PDB entry 8ZWB | electron microscopy, 1.83 A resolution | chains B and F of the 7 polymer chains in the assembly

[Chain B]
Protein: Photosystem I P700 chlorophyll a apoprotein A2
Notes: EC 1.97.1.12
Reference sequence: P29255 (PSAB_SYNY3); residues 1-731 here = UniProt positions 1-731
Amino-acid sequence (731 residues; numbered 1 to 731; the number before each row is that of its first residue):
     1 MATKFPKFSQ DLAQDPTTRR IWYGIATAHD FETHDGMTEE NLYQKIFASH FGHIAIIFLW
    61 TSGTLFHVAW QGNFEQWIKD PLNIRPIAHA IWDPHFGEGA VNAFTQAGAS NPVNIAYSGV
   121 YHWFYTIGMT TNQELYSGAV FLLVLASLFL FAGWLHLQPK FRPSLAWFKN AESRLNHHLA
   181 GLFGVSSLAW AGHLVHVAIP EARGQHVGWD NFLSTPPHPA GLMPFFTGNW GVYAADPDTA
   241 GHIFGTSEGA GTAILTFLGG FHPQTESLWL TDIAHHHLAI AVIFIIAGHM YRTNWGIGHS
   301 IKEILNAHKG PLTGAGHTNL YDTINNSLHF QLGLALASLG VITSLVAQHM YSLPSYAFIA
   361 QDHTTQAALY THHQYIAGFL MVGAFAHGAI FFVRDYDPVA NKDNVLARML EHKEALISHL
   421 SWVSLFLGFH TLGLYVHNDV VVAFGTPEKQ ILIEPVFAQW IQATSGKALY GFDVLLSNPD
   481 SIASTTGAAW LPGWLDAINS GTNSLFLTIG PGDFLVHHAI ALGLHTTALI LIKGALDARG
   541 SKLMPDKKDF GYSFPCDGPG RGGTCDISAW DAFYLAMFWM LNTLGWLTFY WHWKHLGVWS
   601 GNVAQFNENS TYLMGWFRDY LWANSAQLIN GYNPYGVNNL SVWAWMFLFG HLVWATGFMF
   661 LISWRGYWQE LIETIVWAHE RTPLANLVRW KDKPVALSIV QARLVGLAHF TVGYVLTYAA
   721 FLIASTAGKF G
Unresolved in the structure: 1-2
Ion coordination: chlorophyll a Mg (32 sites), coordinated by His29, His50, His53, His67, His89, Asp93, His95, His156, His177, His178, His193, His196, His275, His276, His277, His289 and 16 more
Small-molecule neighbours:
  - Zeaxanthin (5X6): Phe426, Leu427, His430, Thr431, Leu434, Ile451, Ile453, Phe514, His518
  - beta-carotene (BCR), molecule 1: Ile57, Phe58, Trp60, Phe149, Gly181, Leu182, Val185, Ser186
  - beta-carotene (BCR), molecule 2: Leu188, Leu222, Phe225, Phe226, Leu278, Val282, Ile285, Ile286, His289, Ile297
  - beta-carotene (BCR), molecule 3: Phe330, Gly333, Leu334, Ala337, Val341, Met381, Ala384, Phe385, Gly388, Phe391, Phe392, Leu406, Ala535
  - beta-carotene (BCR), molecule 4: Phe385, Leu406, Met409, Leu416, Ile532, Leu536
  - beta-carotene (BCR), molecule 5: Val642, Trp645, Met646, Phe649, Trp668, Leu671, Ile672, Ile675
  - chlorophyll a isomer (CL0): Phe617, Leu621, Trp622, Trp654
  - chlorophyll a (CLA), molecule 1: Phe5, Phe8, Gly24, Ile25, Ala28, His29, Phe31, His34, Lys45, Ser49, His53, Ile56
  - chlorophyll a (CLA), molecule 2: Thr18, Ile21, Trp22, Ile672, Ile675, Val676, His679, Val688, Arg689, Trp690, Lys691, Pro694, Val695
  - chlorophyll a (CLA), molecule 3: Trp22, Phe649, Leu652, Val653, Thr656, Met659, Phe660, Leu697, Val705, Ala708, His709, Val712
  - chlorophyll a (CLA), molecule 4: Ile25, Ala26, Thr27, Ala28, His29, Asp30, Glu32, His329, Leu332, Leu336, Phe379, Leu380, Val382, Gly383, Ala386, His387, Ile390, Arg394, Tyr552, Trp570, Phe573, Met577
  - chlorophyll a (CLA), molecule 5: His29, Phe31, Glu32, Tyr43, Ile46, Ser49, His50, His53, Ile54, Ile57, Phe168, Arg174, His178, Leu182, Phe183, Leu328, His329, Gln331, Leu332, Ala335, Leu336, Leu339
  - chlorophyll a (CLA), molecule 6: His29, His53, Ile56, Ile57, Trp60, Leu339, Ile376, Phe379, Leu380
  - chlorophyll a (CLA), molecule 7: Phe47, Phe51, Leu148, Phe151, Ala152, Leu155, His156, Lys160, Phe161, Pro163, Trp167
  - chlorophyll a (CLA), molecule 8: Phe47, His50, Phe51, Ile54, Trp123, Phe149, Trp167, Phe168, Asn170, Ser173, Arg174, His177, His178, Gly181, Leu182, Phe183, Leu339, Tyr356
  - chlorophyll a (CLA), molecule 9: Ile56, Leu59, Trp60, Ser62, Gly63, Phe66, His67, Trp70, Gln71, His89, Ala90, Trp92, Leu143
  - chlorophyll a (CLA), molecule 10: Ile56, Trp60, Thr64, Tyr117, Ser118, Val120, Ala368, Leu369, Thr371, His372, Tyr375, Ile376, Phe379, Met646, Val715, Leu716, Tyr718, Ala719, Leu722, Ile723
  - chlorophyll a (CLA), molecule 11: Ile57, Phe58, Trp60, Thr61, Ser118, Gly119, Val120, Trp123, Val185, Ser186, Ala189, Leu339, Ile342, Thr343, Val346, Met350, Tyr356, Ile359, Leu369, His372, His373, Ile376, Leu380
  - chlorophyll a (CLA), molecule 12: Trp60, Thr64, His67, Val68, Ala88, His89, Asn114, Ile115, Ala116, Tyr117, Ser118, Val120, Val642, Trp643, Met646, Phe649, Val712, Leu716
  - chlorophyll a (CLA), molecule 13: His89, Ala90, Ile91, Trp92, Asp93, Pro94, His95, Phe96, Phe104, Asn114, Ser641, Val642, Trp645
  - chlorophyll a (CLA), molecule 14: Trp92, Pro94, His95
  - chlorophyll a (CLA), molecule 15: Trp123, Thr126, Ile127, Leu182, Phe183, Ser186, Ser187, Trp190, Leu194, Leu270, Ile273, His276, His277, Ile280, Phe284, Ile342, Leu345, Val346, His349, Met350, Ser355, Tyr356
  - chlorophyll a (CLA), molecule 16: Ile127, Gly128, Met129, Glu134, Ser137, Gly138, Phe141, Ser186, Ala189, Trp190, Gly192, His193, His196, Val197, Val207, Gly208, Trp209, Phe212
  - chlorophyll a (CLA), molecule 17: Trp167, Asn170, Ser173, His177, Thr293, Asn294, Trp295
  - chlorophyll a (CLA), molecule 18: Ala171, Arg174, Leu175, His178, Leu179, Phe183, Ile280, Ile283, Phe284, Ile301, Leu305, Tyr321, Ile324, Asn325, Leu334, Ala335, Ser338, Leu339, Ile342
  - chlorophyll a (CLA), molecule 19: Leu175, Leu179, Phe183, Ile283, Phe284, Ala287, Met290, Tyr291, Ile301, Ile304, Leu305
  - chlorophyll a (CLA), molecule 20: Asn176, His177, Ala180, Gly181, Val185, Leu188, Ile285, His289, Tyr291, Thr293, Trp295, Ile297
  - chlorophyll a (CLA), molecule 21: Leu188, Ala189, Ala191, Gly192, Val195, His196, Phe212, Leu213, Thr215, Pro216, Pro217, His218, Gly221, Leu222, Tyr233, Ile254, Leu255, Leu278
  - chlorophyll a (CLA), molecule 22: Phe225, Trp230, Gly231, Tyr233, Ala234, Leu255, Thr256, Phe257, His275, Leu278, Ala279, Val282, Ala489, Trp490
  - chlorophyll a (CLA), molecule 23: Thr256, Phe257, Gly259, Gly260, Leu268, Asp272, Ile273, His275, His276, Ala279, Ile280, Ile283, His349, Leu353, Ser355, Trp490, Trp494
  - chlorophyll a (CLA), molecule 24: Ile286, His289, Met290, Arg292, Ile297, Gly298, His299
  - chlorophyll a (CLA), molecule 25: Met290, His299, Glu303, Ile304, Ala307, His308
  - chlorophyll a (CLA), molecule 26: Ile304, Leu305, His308, Thr313, His317, Leu320, Ile324, Phe330, Val405, Leu406, Met409
  - chlorophyll a (CLA), molecule 27: His308, Lys309, Gly310, Pro311, Leu312
  - chlorophyll a (CLA), molecule 28: Leu312, Thr313, Val405, Arg408, Met409, Glu411, His412, Ala415, Leu416, His419
  - chlorophyll a (CLA), molecule 29: Leu334, Ala337, Ser338, Val341, Ile342, Leu345, Gln348, His349, Tyr351, Ser352, Leu353, Trp494, Leu505, Phe506
  - chlorophyll a (CLA), molecule 30: Val341, Ser344, Leu345, Gln348, Gln374, Gly378, Met381, Phe385, Leu524, Thr527, Ala528, Leu531, Met580, Thr583, Leu584, Leu587
  - chlorophyll a (CLA), molecule 31: Gln348, Tyr351, Tyr370, Phe457, Ala458, Trp460, Ile461, Gln462, Phe506, Leu507, Ile509, His517, Ile520, Leu524, Leu587, Tyr590, Trp591, Lys594, His595
  - chlorophyll a (CLA), molecule 32: Ala415, His419, Trp422
  - chlorophyll a (CLA), molecule 33: Leu416, Leu420, Val423, Ala521, Leu524, His525, Ile532
  - chlorophyll a (CLA), molecule 34: Ser418, His419, Ser421, Trp422, Leu425, Phe429
  - chlorophyll a (CLA), molecule 35: Ser421, Ser424, Leu425, Gly428, Phe429, Leu432, Leu522, Thr526, Leu529, Ile530, Leu575, Phe578, Trp579
  - chlorophyll a (CLA), molecule 36: Trp422, Leu425, Phe426, Phe429, His430
  - chlorophyll a (CLA), molecule 37: Val423, Phe426, Leu427, Glu454, Pro455, Val456, Phe457, Ala458, Phe514, His517, His518, Ala521, His525
  - chlorophyll a (CLA), molecule 38: His430, Gly433, Leu434, Val436, His437, Val440, Val441, Lys449, Ile451
  - chlorophyll a (CLA), molecule 39: Thr431, Leu432, Tyr435, Val516, Ala519, Leu522, Asn582, Trp586, Phe589, Leu613, Trp616, Phe617, Leu621, Ser625, Ile629, Phe647, His651, Trp654, Phe710, Tyr714, Thr717, Tyr718, Phe721
  - chlorophyll a (CLA), molecule 40: Leu432, Val436, Asp439, Val440, Leu522, Phe578, Trp579, Asn582, Trp586, Leu613, Phe617, Leu621, Trp654, Phe710
  - chlorophyll a (CLA), molecule 41: Val456, Phe457, Trp460, Phe472
  - chlorophyll a (CLA), molecule 42: Trp460, Ile461, Thr464, Ser465, Leu475, Leu476, Trp490, Trp494, Phe506
  - chlorophyll a (CLA), molecule 43: Leu475, Ile482, Ala483, Thr486, Ala488, Trp490
  - chlorophyll a (CLA), molecule 44: Trp645, Leu648, Phe649, His651, Leu652, Trp654, Ala655, Phe658
  - chlorophyll a (CLA), molecule 45: Leu652, Ala655, Thr656, Phe658, Met659, Ile662, Tyr667, Trp668, Leu671
  - chlorophyll a (CLA), molecule 46: Ile675, Ala678, His679, Thr682, Ala685, Val688
  - chlorophyll a (CLA), molecule 47: Trp677, Ala678, Arg681, Thr682, Pro683
  - beta,beta-caroten-4-one (ECH), molecule 1: Gly52, Ile56, Leu59, Leu150
  - beta,beta-caroten-4-one (ECH), molecule 2: Thr61, Leu65, Trp123, Phe124, Ile127, Met129, Gly138, Phe141, Leu142, Leu145, Trp209, Leu213
  - beta,beta-caroten-4-one (ECH), molecule 3: Leu432, Gly433, Val436
  - phylloquinone (PQN): Trp22, Met659, Phe660, Ser663, Trp664, Arg665, Trp668, Ile672, Val695, Ala696, Leu697, Ala702
  - 4Fe-4S cluster (SF4): Cys556, Asp557, Gly562, Cys565, Trp664, Ile699

[Chain F]
Protein: Photosystem I reaction center subunit III
Reference sequence: P29256 (PSAF_SYNY3); residues -21 to 143 here correspond to UniProt positions 1-165 (UniProt number = residue number + 22)
Amino-acid sequence (165 residues; numbered -21 to 143; the number before each row is that of its first residue; numbers below 1 keep their minus sign (Met-21 is residue -21)):
   -21 MKHLLALLLA FTLWFNFAPS ASADDFANLT PCSENPAYLA KSKNFLNTTN DPNSGKIRAE
    39 RYASALCGPE GYPHLIVDGR FTHAGDFLIP SILFLYIAGW IGWVGRSYLI EIRESKNPEM
    99 QEVVINVPLA IKKMLGGFLW PLAAVGEYTS GKLVMKDSEI PTSPR
Unresolved in the structure: -21 to 1, 139-143
Cystine bridges: Cys10-Cys45
Ion coordination: chlorophyll a Mg near Asp56 (its only coordinating residue here)
Small-molecule neighbours:
  - Zeaxanthin (5X6): Arg39, Leu53, Asp64, Phe65, Pro68
  - beta-carotene (BCR): Pro68, Leu71, Phe72, Ile75, Ile79
  - chlorophyll a (CLA), molecule 1: Tyr40, Leu71, Tyr74, Ile75
  - chlorophyll a (CLA), molecule 2: Val55, Phe65, Leu73
  - chlorophyll a (CLA), molecule 3: Asp56, Gly57, Arg58, Phe59
  - chlorophyll a (CLA), molecule 4: Phe65, Pro68, Ser69, Phe72, Leu73, Ala76, Gly77, Ile79, Gly80, Trp118
  - chlorophyll a (CLA), molecule 5: Ile67, Ile70, Leu71
  - chlorophyll a (CLA), molecule 6: Ile75, Trp78, Ile79, Val82, Met112, Leu113
  - chlorophyll a (CLA), molecule 7: Ile79, Gly80, Val82, Gly83, Arg84, Tyr86, Ile103, Ala108, Lys111, Met112
  - chlorophyll a (CLA), molecule 8: Gly83, Tyr86, Leu87, Gln99, Glu100, Val101, Ile103, Ala108, Ile109, Met112, Leu113
  - chlorophyll a (CLA), molecule 9: Tyr126, Val132, Asp135
  - beta,beta-caroten-4-one (ECH): Val55, Asp56, Gly57, Phe65, Gly77, Gly80, Trp81, Arg84, Trp118, Ala122, Leu131

[Chain B / chain F interface]
Contacting residue pairs (39):
  Phe444(B) with Leu24(F)
  Gly445(B) with Leu24(F)
  Thr446(B) with Arg36(F)
  Pro447(B) with Tyr50(F)
  Glu448(B) with Phe23(F); Arg36(F), salt bridge; Tyr40(F); Pro51(F)
  Lys449(B) with Thr26(F); Arg36(F); Tyr40(F)
  Gln450(B) with Tyr50(F)
  Leu452(B) with Tyr50(F), hydrophobic; Pro51(F); His52(F); Leu53(F), hydrogen bond (backbone-backbone)
  Ile453(B) with Leu53(F), hydrophobic; Val55(F), hydrophobic
  Glu454(B) with Asn6(F), hydrogen bond; His52(F), salt bridge; Leu53(F), hydrogen bond (backbone-backbone); Ile54(F)
  Val456(B) with Phe4(F), hydrophobic; Asp56(F)
  Phe457(B) with Asp56(F)
  Gln459(B) with Asn6(F)
  Leu469(B) with Ala5(F); Asn6(F)
  Tyr470(B) with Asp2(F); Asp3(F); Phe4(F), hydrogen bond (backbone-backbone); Ala5(F), hydrogen bond (backbone-backbone); Asn6(F)
  Gly471(B) with Asp2(F), hydrogen bond (backbone-backbone); Asp3(F), hydrogen bond (backbone-backbone)
  Phe472(B) with Asp3(F); Phe4(F), hydrophobic
  Pro511(B) with His52(F)
  Glu608(B) with Glu48(F)
Also at the interface, not in a pair above, chain B (20 interface residues in all): Ile451
Also at the interface, not in a pair above, chain F (19 interface residues in all): Leu7

[In short]
20 residues of chain B and 19 residues of chain F are in contact; the contacts include 7 hydrogen bonds and 2
salt bridges. Polar pairs include Glu448(B)-Arg36(F), Glu454(B)-His52(F) and Glu454(B)-Asn6(F).
Here chain B is Photosystem I P700 chlorophyll a apoprotein A2 and chain F is Photosystem I reaction center
subunit III. Entry 8ZWB (1.8 A resolution structure of the Photosystem I assembly intermediate lacking stromal
subunits) was determined by electron microscopy.
